8RFJ - chains C and I of the 12 polymer chains in the assembly; structure by electron microscopy, 3.18 A resolution.

# Chain C
Protein: CRISPR type AFERR-associated protein Csf2
From: Pseudomonas oleovorans
UniProt: A0A379PIR9 (A0A379PIR9_PSEOL); residues 1-347 here = UniProt positions 1-347
Sequence (347 residues; row label = number of the first residue in the row):
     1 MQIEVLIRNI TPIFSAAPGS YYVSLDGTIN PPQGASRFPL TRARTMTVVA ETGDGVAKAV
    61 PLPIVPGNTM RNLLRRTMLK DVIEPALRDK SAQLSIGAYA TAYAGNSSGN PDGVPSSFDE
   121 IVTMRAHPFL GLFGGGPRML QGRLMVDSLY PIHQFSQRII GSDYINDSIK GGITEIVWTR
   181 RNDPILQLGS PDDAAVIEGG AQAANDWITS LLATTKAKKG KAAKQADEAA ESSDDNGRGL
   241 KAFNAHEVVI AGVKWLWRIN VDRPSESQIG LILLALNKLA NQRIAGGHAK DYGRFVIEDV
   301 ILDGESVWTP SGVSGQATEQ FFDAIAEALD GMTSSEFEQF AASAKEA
Not modelled in the structure: 223-236, 346-347

# Chain I
Molecule: Target strand (TS-)DNA
Sequence (61 nucleotides; row label = number of the first residue in the row; numbers below 1 keep their minus sign (DC-47 is residue -47)):
   -47 CGGTCGGGTC ATACGTCGCG TCTCGAATCT GATGCGTAAC TTGGATGCTT CGTGCGTGAT
    13 G
Not modelled in the structure: -47 to -31, 10-13

# How chain C and chain I interact
Pairs across the interface (23; chain C residue first):
  Tyr22(C) with DG-17(I), hydrogen bond to the phosphate
  Arg37(C) with DT-18(I), phosphate contact
  Phe38(C) with DC-19(I), base contact; DT-18(I), sugar contact
  Pro39(C) with DT-18(I), phosphate contact; DG-17(I), base contact
  Gly109(C) with DA-10(I), sugar contact
  Asn110(C) with DA-10(I), phosphate contact
  Pro111(C) with DA-10(I), base contact; DA-9(I), sugar contact
  Gly113(C) with DA-9(I), phosphate contact; DC-8(I), sugar contact
  Met139(C) with DA-10(I), base contact; DA-9(I), base contact
  Arg181(C) with DG-17(I), base contact
  Thr215(C) with DC-19(I), hydrogen bond to the phosphate
  Arg238(C) with DT-18(I), salt bridge to the phosphate; DG-17(I), hydrogen bond to the sugar; DA-16(I), salt bridge to the phosphate
  Ala242(C) with DT-18(I), phosphate contact
  Phe243(C) with DC-19(I), base contact; DT-18(I), hydrogen bond to the phosphate
  Asn244(C) with DG-17(I), base contact
Also at the interface, not in a pair above, chain C (18 interface residues in all): Leu25, Ser36, Lys241
Also at the interface, not in a pair above, chain I (8 interface residues in all): DT-20

# Overview
The interface between chain C and chain I involves 18 residues on one side and 8 on the other, with 4 hydrogen
bonds and 2 salt bridges. Polar contacts include Arg238(C)-DG-17(I), Tyr22(C)-DG-17(I) and Thr215(C)-DC-19(I).
Chain C is CRISPR type AFERR-associated protein Csf2 (Pseudomonas oleovorans) and chain I is Target strand
(TS-)DNA; the structure, DNA bound type IV-A1 CRISPR effector complex with the DinG helicase from P.
oleovorans, was determined by electron microscopy, deposited together with 8RC2, 8RC3, 8S35, 8S36 and 8S37.
